8OR7 - chains B and C; structure by X-ray diffraction, 2.80 A resolution.

[Chain B]
Molecule: Allophycocyanin beta subunit apoprotein
From: Chroococcidiopsis thermalis
Reference sequence: K9TVG8 (K9TVG8_CHRTP); residues 1-161 here = UniProt positions 1-161
Chain sequence (169 residues; row label = number of the first residue in the row):
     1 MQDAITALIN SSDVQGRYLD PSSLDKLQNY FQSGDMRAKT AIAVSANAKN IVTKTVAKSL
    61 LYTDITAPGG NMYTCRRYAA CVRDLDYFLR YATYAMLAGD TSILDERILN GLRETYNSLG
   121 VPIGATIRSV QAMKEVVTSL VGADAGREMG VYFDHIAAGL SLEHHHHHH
Not modelled in the structure: 163-169
Sequence notes: expression tag (162-169)
Glycans and other covalent adducts: phycocyanobilin (CYC) linked to Cys81
Residues lining bound ligands: phycocyanobilin (CYC): Leu60, Ile65, Asn71, Met72, Arg76, Arg77, Ala80, Arg83, Asp84, Leu85, Tyr87, Tyr91, Arg107, Ile108, Leu112, Thr115, Tyr116, Leu119, Val121, Pro122, Ala125, Thr126, Ser129

[Chain C]
Molecule: Phycocyanin
From: Chroococcidiopsis thermalis
Reference sequence: K9TX42 (K9TX42_CHRTP); residues 3-159 here correspond to UniProt positions 2-158 (UniProt number = residue number - 1)
Chain sequence (159 residues; numbered 1 to 159; the number before each row is that of its first residue):
     1 MGSIVTELIL NADSESRYPA PKEIQVYQNF VKTGEQRIRI AKILAENEQR IVQNGSARFW
    61 ERVPNTPSNS GNERKTASCQ RDQGWYIRLI AYSVLAGSEK PLEEIGTIGI KEMYNNLEIP
   121 LRNIVECMRC LKEEALSLMS EEDALEVSAY FDYVMRSLS
Not modelled in the structure: 1
Sequence notes: initiating methionine (1); expression tag (2)
Glycans and other covalent adducts: phycocyanobilin (CYC) linked to Cys79
Metal / ion sites: K+ near Glu112 (its only coordinating residue here)
Residues lining bound ligands: phycocyanobilin (CYC): Phe59, Thr66, Pro67, Ser68, Arg74, Lys75, Ser78, Arg81, Asp82, Gln83, Trp85, Tyr86, Leu89, Ile105, Gly106, Met113, Tyr114, Leu117, Ile119, Asn123, Ile124, Cys127

[Chain B / chain C interface]
Residue-residue contacts (54; chain B residue first):
  Met1(B) - Thr6(C)
  Met1(B) - Ile9(C)  hydrophobic
  Met1(B) - Leu10(C)  hydrophobic
  Asp3(B) - Ser3(C)  hydrogen bond
  Asp3(B) - Thr6(C)  hydrogen bond
  Ile5(B) - Phe30(C)  hydrophobic
  Thr6(B) - Gly2(C)
  Ile9(B) - Tyr92(C)
  Ile9(B) - Pro101(C)  hydrophobic
  Ser12(B) - Tyr92(C)
  Asp13(B) - Arg88(C)  salt bridge
  Asp13(B) - Tyr92(C)  hydrogen bond (backbone-side chain)
  Asp13(B) - Ile105(C)
  Gly16(B) - Arg88(C)
  Arg17(B) - Arg88(C)
  Arg17(B) - Tyr92(C)  hydrogen bond (backbone-side chain)
  Tyr18(B) - Ala45(C)  hydrophobic
  Tyr18(B) - Glu48(C)  hydrogen bond
  Tyr18(B) - Gly84(C)  hydrogen bond (side chain-backbone)
  Tyr18(B) - Ile87(C)
  Tyr18(B) - Arg88(C)  hydrogen bond (side chain-backbone)
  Leu19(B) - Tyr92(C)  hydrophobic
  Leu27(B) - Leu95(C)  hydrophobic
  Gln28(B) - Glu35(C)
  Tyr30(B) - Val5(C)
  Tyr30(B) - Tyr27(C)  hydrogen bond
  Phe31(B) - Phe30(C)  hydrophobic
  Phe31(B) - Val31(C)
  Phe31(B) - Gly34(C)
  Phe31(B) - Leu95(C)
  Gly34(B) - Tyr27(C)
  Asp35(B) - Gln28(C)
  Arg37(B) - Tyr27(C)
  Ala38(B) - Ile24(C)  hydrophobic
  Ala38(B) - Gln28(C)
  Ile42(B) - Ile24(C)  hydrophobic
  Val44(B) - Tyr18(C)  hydrophobic
  Ser45(B) - Tyr18(C)
  Ala48(B) - Tyr18(C)
  Leu89(B) - Tyr18(C)
  Arg90(B) - Ser16(C)
  Arg90(B) - Arg17(C)
  Arg90(B) - Tyr18(C)
  Tyr91(B) - Asp13(C)  hydrogen bond
  Thr93(B) - Tyr18(C)
  Tyr94(B) - Ile9(C)
  Tyr94(B) - Ala12(C)
  Tyr94(B) - Asp13(C)  hydrogen bond (side chain-backbone)
  Tyr94(B) - Arg17(C)  hydrogen bond (side chain-backbone)
  Leu97(B) - Pro19(C)  hydrophobic
  Leu97(B) - Tyr27(C)  hydrogen bond (backbone-side chain)
  Ala98(B) - Ile9(C)  hydrophobic
  Arg107(B) - Leu10(C)
  Arg107(B) - Asp13(C)  salt bridge
Other interface residues (no listed pair), chain B (35 interface residues in all): Leu24, Asp25, Asp86, Ile103
Other interface residues (no listed pair), chain C (34 interface residues in all): Ile38, Lys42, Leu44, Leu89, Ala91, Ala96

[Overview]
The interface between chain B and chain C involves 35 residues on one side and 34 on the other; the contacts
include 12 hydrogen bonds and 2 salt bridges. Polar pairs include Asp13(B)-Arg88(C), Arg107(B)-Asp13(C) and
Asp3(B)-Ser3(C). Covalently linked phycocyanobilin: at Cys81(B).
Chain B is Allophycocyanin beta subunit apoprotein and chain C is Phycocyanin, both from Chroococcidiopsis
thermalis; the structure, Structure of a far-red induced allophycocyanin from Chroococcidiopsis thermalis sp.
PCC 7203, was determined by X-ray diffraction.
